5T8E - chain A; structure by X-ray diffraction, 2.71 A resolution.

[Chain A]
Molecule: Androgen receptor
Source organism: Homo sapiens
UniProt: P10275 (ANDR_HUMAN), isoform P10275-2; residues 671-919 here correspond to UniProt positions 140-388 (UniProt number = residue number - 531)
Amino-acid sequence (258 residues; row label = number of the first residue in the row):
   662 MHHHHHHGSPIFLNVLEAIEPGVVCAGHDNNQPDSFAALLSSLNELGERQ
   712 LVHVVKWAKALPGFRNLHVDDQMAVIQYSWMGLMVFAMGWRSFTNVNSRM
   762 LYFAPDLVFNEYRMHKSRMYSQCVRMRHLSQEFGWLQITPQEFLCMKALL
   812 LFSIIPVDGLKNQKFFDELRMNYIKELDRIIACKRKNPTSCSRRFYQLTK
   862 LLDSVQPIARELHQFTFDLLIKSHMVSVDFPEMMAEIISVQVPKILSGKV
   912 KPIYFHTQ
Not modelled in the structure: 662-670
Cystine bridges: C844-C852
Construct notes: initiating methionine (662); expression tag (663-670)
Residues lining bound ligands: 77U (2-chloro-4-[(2S,3S)-3-hydroxy-2-methylpyrrolidin-1-yl]-3-methylbenzonitrile): L701, L704, N705, L707, G708, Q711, W741, M742, M745, V746, M749, R752, F764, M780, M787, L873, T877, M895

[In short]
Ligands of chain A: compound 77U.
Chain A is Androgen receptor (Homo sapiens); the structure, Synthesis and biological evaluation of novel
selective androgen receptor modulators (SARMs). Part II: Optimization of 4-(pyrrolidin-1-yl)benzonitrile ...,
was determined by X-ray diffraction, deposited together with 5T8J.
